PDB entry 6YEH | X-ray diffraction, 2.59 A resolution | chains A and E of the 6 polymer chains in the assembly

Chain A (and E):
Protein: Glutamate dehydrogenase 1
From: Arabidopsis thaliana
Notes: EC 1.4.1.3; chain E of this document is another copy of the same molecule, construct and numbering; everything in this record applies to it too
UniProt: Q43314 (DHE1_ARATH); residues 1-411 here = UniProt positions 1-411
Amino-acid sequence (414 residues; numbered -2 to 411; the number before each row is that of its first residue; numbers below 1 keep their minus sign (Ser-2 is residue -2)):
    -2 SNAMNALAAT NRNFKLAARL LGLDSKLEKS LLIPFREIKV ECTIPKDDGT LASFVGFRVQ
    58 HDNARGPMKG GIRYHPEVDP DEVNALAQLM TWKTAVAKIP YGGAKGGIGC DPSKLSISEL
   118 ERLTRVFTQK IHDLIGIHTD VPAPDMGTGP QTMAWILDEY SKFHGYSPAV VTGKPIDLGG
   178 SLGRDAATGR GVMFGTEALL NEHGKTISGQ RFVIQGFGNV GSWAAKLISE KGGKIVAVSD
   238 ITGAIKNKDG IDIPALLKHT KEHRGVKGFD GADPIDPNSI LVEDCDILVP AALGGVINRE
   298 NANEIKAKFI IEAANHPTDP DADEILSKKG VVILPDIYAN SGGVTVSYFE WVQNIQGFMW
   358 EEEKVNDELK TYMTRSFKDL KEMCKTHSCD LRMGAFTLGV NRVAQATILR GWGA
Not modelled in the structure: -2 to 1
Sequence notes: expression tag (-2 to 0)
Metal / ion sites: K+ site 1: Ser27, Ile30 (shared with 1 residue of chain B); K+ site 2: Glu38 (shared with 2 residues of chain B)
What the authors report for this chain:
  - K+ coordination: Ser27, Ile30, Glu38
  - specificity-determining residues: Gly213 to Gly218, Asp237, Ile238 (proposed by the authors, not directly observed)
  - specificity-determining residues: Ser236 to Ile238 (by similarity / conservation)
  - catalytic residues: Lys102, Asp142 (proposed by the authors, not directly observed)

Interface between chain A and chain E:
Pairs across the interface (35):
  Ser115(A) - Ala411(E)  hydrogen bond (side chain-backbone)
  Glu118(A) - Gly408(E)
  Glu118(A) - Trp409(E)
  Glu118(A) - Gly410(E)
  Glu118(A) - Ala411(E)
  Arg119(A) - Ala411(E)
  Arg122(A) - Arg407(E)  hydrogen bond (side chain-backbone)
  Arg122(A) - Gly408(E)
  Arg122(A) - Gly410(E)  hydrogen bond (side chain-backbone)
  Gln148(A) - Leu406(E)  hydrogen bond (side chain-backbone)
  Ala151(A) - Leu406(E)
  Trp152(A) - Leu406(E)
  Trp152(A) - Arg407(E)
  Asp155(A) - Arg407(E)  salt bridge
  Tyr163(A) - Gly63(E)
  Tyr163(A) - His135(E)
  Tyr163(A) - Arg407(E)
  Pro172(A) - Leu406(E)  hydrophobic
  Asp174(A) - Gln402(E)
  Leu175(A) - Leu406(E)  hydrophobic
  Ile352(A) - Ile352(E)
  Gln353(A) - Val349(E)
  Gln353(A) - Ile352(E)
  Gln353(A) - Gln353(E)  hydrogen bond (backbone-side chain)
  Gly354(A) - Tyr345(E)  hydrogen bond (backbone-side chain)
  Gly354(A) - Trp348(E)
  Gly354(A) - Val349(E)
  Phe355(A) - Tyr345(E)
  Phe355(A) - Phe346(E)  hydrophobic
  Phe355(A) - Val349(E)  hydrophobic
  Phe355(A) - Gln353(E)
  Phe355(A) - Trp357(E)  hydrophobic
  Phe355(A) - Glu365(E)
  Phe355(A) - Tyr369(E)
  Glu358(A) - Thr368(E)
Interface residues without a listed pair, chain A (18 interface residues in all): Ser158
Interface residues without a listed pair, chain E (22 interface residues in all): Arg62, Pro64, Ala403

Summary:
18 residues of chain A face 22 of chain E across their interface, with 6 hydrogen bonds and 1 salt bridge.
Polar pairs include Asp155(A)-Arg407(E), Ser115(A)-Ala411(E) and Arg122(A)-Arg407(E). Ser27(A) and Ile30(A)
form the K+ site 1. From the paper: catalytic residues Lys102(A) and Asp142(A); K+ coordination by Ser27(A),
Ile30(A) and Glu38(A).
Chain A and chain E are both Glutamate dehydrogenase 1 (Arabidopsis thaliana); the structure, Arabidopsis
thaliana glutamate dehydrogenase isoform 1 in apo form, was determined by X-ray diffraction, deposited
together with 6YEI.
